Entry 5U1D (electron microscopy, 3.97 A resolution); this record covers chains A and B of the 3 polymer chains in the assembly.

Chain A:
Molecule: Antigen peptide transporter 1
Organism: Homo sapiens
UniProt: Q03518 (TAP1_HUMAN); residues 1-748 here correspond to UniProt positions 61-808 (UniProt number = residue number + 60)
Chain sequence (748 residues; each row starts with the number of its first residue):
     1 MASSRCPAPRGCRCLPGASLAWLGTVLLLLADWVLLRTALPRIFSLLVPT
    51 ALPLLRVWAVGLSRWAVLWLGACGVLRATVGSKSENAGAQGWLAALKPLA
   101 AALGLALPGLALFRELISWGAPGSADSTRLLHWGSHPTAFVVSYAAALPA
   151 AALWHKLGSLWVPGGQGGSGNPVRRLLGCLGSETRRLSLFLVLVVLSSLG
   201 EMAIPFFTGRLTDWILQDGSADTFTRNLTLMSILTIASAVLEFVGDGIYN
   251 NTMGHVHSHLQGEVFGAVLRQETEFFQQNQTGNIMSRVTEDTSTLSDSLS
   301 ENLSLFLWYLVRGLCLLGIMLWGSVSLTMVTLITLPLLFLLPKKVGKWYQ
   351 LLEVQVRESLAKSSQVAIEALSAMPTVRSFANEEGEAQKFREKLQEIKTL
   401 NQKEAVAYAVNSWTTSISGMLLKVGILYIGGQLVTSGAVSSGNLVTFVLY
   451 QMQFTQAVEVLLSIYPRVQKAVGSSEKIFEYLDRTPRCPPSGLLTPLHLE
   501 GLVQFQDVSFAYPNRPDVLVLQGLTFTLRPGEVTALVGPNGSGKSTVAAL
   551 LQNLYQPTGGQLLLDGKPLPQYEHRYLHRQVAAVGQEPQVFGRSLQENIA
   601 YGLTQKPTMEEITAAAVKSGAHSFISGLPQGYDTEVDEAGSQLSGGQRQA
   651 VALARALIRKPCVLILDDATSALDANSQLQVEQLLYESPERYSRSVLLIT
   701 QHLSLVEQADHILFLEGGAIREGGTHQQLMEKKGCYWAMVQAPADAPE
Unresolved in the structure: 1-172, 323-324, 485-491, 743-748

Chain B:
Molecule: Antigen peptide transporter 2
Organism: Homo sapiens
UniProt: Q03519 (TAP2_HUMAN); residues 1-686 here = UniProt positions 1-686
Chain sequence (686 residues; each row starts with the number of its first residue):
     1 MRLPDLRPWTSLLLVDAALLWLLQGPLGTLLPQGLPGLWLEGTLRLGGLW
    51 GLLKLRGLLGFVGTLLLPLCLATPLTVSLRALVAGASRAPPARVASAPWS
   101 WLLVGYGAAGLSWSLWAVLSPPGAQEKEQDQVNNKVLMWRLLKLSRPDLP
   151 LLVAAFFFLVLAVLGETLIPHYSGRVIDILGGDFDPHAFASAIFFMCLFS
   201 FGSSLSAGCRGGCFTYTMSRINLRIREQLFSSLLRQDLGFFQETKTGELN
   251 SRLSSDTTLMSNWLPLNANVLLRSLVKVVGLYGFMLSISPRLTLLSLLHM
   301 PFTIAAEKVYNTRHQEVLREIQDAVARAGQVVREAVGGLQTVRSFGAEEH
   351 EVCRYKEALEQCRQLYWRRDLERALYLLVRRVLHLGVQMLMLSCGLQQMQ
   401 DGELTQGSLLSFMIYQESVGSYVQTLVYIYGDMLSNVGAAEKVFSYMDRQ
   451 PNLPSPGTLAPTTLQGVVKFQDVSFAYPNRPDRPVLKGLTFTLRPGEVTA
   501 LVGPNGSGKSTVAALLQNLYQPTGGQVLLDEKPISQYEHCYLHSQVVSVG
   551 QEPVLFSGSVRNNIAYGLQSCEDDKVMAAAQAAHADDFIQEMEHGIYTDV
   601 GEKGSQLAAGQKQRLAIARALVRDPRVLILDEATSALDVQCEQALQDWNS
   651 RGDRTVLVIAHRLQTVQRAHQILVLQEGKLQKLAQL
Unresolved in the structure: 1-129, 682-686
Curated features (UniProtKB/Swiss-Prot):
  - region: I414 to M433 (Part of the peptide-binding site)
  - binding site (ATP): G503 to S510
  - site: D16 (Inter-subunit salt bridge with TAPBP)
  - natural variant: A374 (A374T: In allele TAP2*01F, allele TAP2*01G, allele TAP2*01H, allele TAP2*02B and allele TAP2*02D), V379 (V379I: In allele TAP2*01D, allele TAP2*01E, allele TAP2*01G, allele TAP2*02C and allele TAP2*02F), V467 (V467I: In allele TAP2*01F and allele TAP2*02D), A565 (A565T: In allele TAP2*01:02, allele TAP2*01D, allele TAP2*02E and allele TAP2*02F), M577 (M577V: In allele TAP2*BKY2), R651 (R651C: In allele TAP2*01:03 and allele TAP2*01G), T665 (T665A: In allele TAP2*02:01, allele TAP2*02B, allele TAP2*02C, allele TAP2*02D, allele TAP2*02E, allele TAP2*02F, allele TAP2*04A and allele TAP2*Bky2), L686 (L686LQEGQDLYSRLVQQRLMD: In allele TAP2*02:01, allele TAP2*02B, allele TAP2*02C, allele TAP2*02D, allele TAP2*02E, allele TAP2*02F, allele TAP2*03A and allele TAP2*BKY2)
  - mutagenesis: D16 (D16K: Complete loss of interaction with TAPBP, resulting in impaired PLC assembly and antigen presentation), D638 (D638A: Inactive in peptide transport when associated with 'A-734' of TAP1)
Reported in the primary citation:
  - specificity-determining residues: S421, T425 (by similarity / conservation)

How chain A and chain B interact:
Contacting residue pairs (108; chain A residue first):
  L211(A) - L392(B)  hydrophobic
  F224(A) - L396(B)  hydrophobic
  L228(A) - M389(B)  hydrophobic
  M231(A) - L385(B)  hydrophobic
  M231(A) - M389(B)  hydrophobic
  T235(A) - L385(B)
  A239(A) - L378(B)
  A239(A) - R381(B)
  V240(A) - L378(B)  hydrophobic
  E242(A) - R381(B)  salt bridge
  F243(A) - L371(B)
  F243(A) - A374(B)
  F243(A) - L375(B)
  F243(A) - L378(B)  hydrophobic
  D246(A) - A374(B)
  G247(A) - W367(B)
  N250(A) - D370(B)  hydrogen bond
  N251(A) - R363(B)
  N251(A) - W367(B)
  G254(A) - R363(B)
  H255(A) - R363(B)  hydrogen bond
  S258(A) - L359(B)
  Q261(A) - Y355(B)  hydrogen bond
  Q261(A) - L359(B)
  F265(A) - V332(B)  hydrophobic
  F265(A) - V352(B)  hydrophobic
  F265(A) - Y355(B)  hydrophobic
  V268(A) - R343(B)
  L269(A) - R343(B)  hydrogen bond (backbone-side chain)
  L269(A) - E348(B)
  Q271(A) - R343(B)  hydrogen bond (backbone-side chain)
  E272(A) - R343(B)
  T273(A) - R343(B)
  F276(A) - L339(B)  hydrophobic
  T281(A) - V336(B)
  I284(A) - V336(B)  hydrophobic
  I284(A) - L339(B)  hydrophobic
  M285(A) - V332(B)  hydrophobic
  M285(A) - R333(B)
  L360(A) - R226(B)
  S364(A) - N250(B)  hydrogen bond
  A367(A) - F230(B)
  A367(A) - L253(B)  hydrophobic
  I368(A) - T246(B)
  I368(A) - N250(B)
  E369(A) - L555(B)
  E369(A) - F556(B)
  E369(A) - S557(B)
  L371(A) - F230(B)  hydrophobic
  L371(A) - L234(B)  hydrophobic
  L371(A) - F241(B)
  M374(A) - L234(B)
  M374(A) - Q236(B)
  M374(A) - L238(B)  hydrophobic
  M374(A) - F241(B)  hydrophobic
  P375(A) - L238(B)  hydrophobic
  T376(A) - V554(B)
  V377(A) - Y566(B)
  R378(A) - L234(B)  hydrogen bond (side chain-backbone)
  R378(A) - R235(B)
  R378(A) - Q236(B)  hydrogen bond (side chain-backbone)
  R378(A) - L238(B)
  R378(A) - H539(B)
  S379(A) - H543(B)
  F380(A) - H539(B)
  F380(A) - H543(B)
  F380(A) - Y566(B)  hydrophobic
  F380(A) - R623(B)
  A381(A) - H543(B)
  N382(A) - Y566(B)  hydrogen bond
  N382(A) - G567(B)  hydrogen bond (side chain-backbone)
  E383(A) - L234(B)
  E383(A) - H539(B)  salt bridge
  E384(A) - R235(B)  salt bridge
  E386(A) - F230(B)
  F390(A) - R226(B)
  F390(A) - F230(B)  hydrophobic
  R391(A) - E227(B)  salt bridge
  L394(A) - L223(B)
  K398(A) - Y216(B)  hydrogen bond
  K398(A) - R220(B)
  K398(A) - L223(B)
  N401(A) - Y216(B)
  N401(A) - S219(B)  hydrogen bond
  Q402(A) - Y216(B)
  A405(A) - G212(B)
  A405(A) - T215(B)
  A405(A) - Y216(B)  hydrophobic
  Y408(A) - G211(B)
  A409(A) - G208(B)
  W413(A) - S204(B)
  W413(A) - L205(B)  hydrogen bond (side chain-backbone)
  W413(A) - G208(B)
  S416(A) - S204(B)  hydrogen bond
  I417(A) - F201(B)  hydrophobic
  I417(A) - S204(B)
  M420(A) - S200(B)
  M420(A) - S204(B)
  H578(A) - F345(B)
  Q589(A) - T341(B)
  F591(A) - T341(B)
  G592(A) - E334(B)  hydrogen bond (backbone-side chain)
  Y601(A) - V342(B)
  Y601(A) - E351(B)  hydrogen bond
  Y601(A) - R354(B)
  G602(A) - A347(B)
  R655(A) - F345(B)
  R659(A) - F345(B)  hydrogen bond (side chain-backbone)
Interface residues without a listed pair, chain A (77 interface residues in all): S232, I236, G262, T289, A370, A387, K389, I397, S412, A583, R593
Interface residues without a listed pair, chain B (72 interface residues in all): C209, N222, S231, L233, L249, S254, S344, G346, K356, V382, C540, G558

In short:
Chain A and chain B form an interface of 77 and 72 residues respectively, with 17 hydrogen bonds and 4 salt
bridges. Polar pairs include E242(A)-R381(B), E383(A)-H539(B) and E384(A)-R235(B). UniProt lists 8 ATP-binding
residues and 2 mutagenesis sites on chain B. The paper reports specificity determinants S421(B) and T425(B).
Chain A is Antigen peptide transporter 1 and chain B is Antigen peptide transporter 2, both from Homo sapiens;
the structure, Cryo-EM structure of the human TAP ATP-Binding Cassette Transporter, was determined by electron
microscopy.
